Entry 7WZ7 (electron microscopy, 2.83 A resolution); this record covers chains B and E of the 5 polymer chains in the assembly.

# Chain B
Protein: Guanine nucleotide-binding protein G(I)/G(S)/G(T) subunit beta-1
Source organism: Homo sapiens
UniProt: P62873 (GBB1_HUMAN); residue numbers follow UniProt; this construct covers 2-340
Amino-acid sequence (345 residues; numbered -4 to 340; the number before each row is that of its first residue; numbers below 1 keep their minus sign (Met-4 is residue -4)):
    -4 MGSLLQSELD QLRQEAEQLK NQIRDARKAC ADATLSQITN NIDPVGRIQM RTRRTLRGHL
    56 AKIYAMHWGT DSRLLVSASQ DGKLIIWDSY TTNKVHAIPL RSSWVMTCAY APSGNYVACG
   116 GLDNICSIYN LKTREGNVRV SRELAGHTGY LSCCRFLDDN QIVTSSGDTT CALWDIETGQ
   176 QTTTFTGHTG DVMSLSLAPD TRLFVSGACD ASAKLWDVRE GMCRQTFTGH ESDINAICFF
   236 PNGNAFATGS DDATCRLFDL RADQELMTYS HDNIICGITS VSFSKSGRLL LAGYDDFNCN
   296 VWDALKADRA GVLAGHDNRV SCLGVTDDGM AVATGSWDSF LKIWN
Not modelled in the structure: -4 to 2
Differences from the reference sequence: initiating methionine (-4); expression tag (-3 to 1)
Swiss-Prot annotation at these positions:
  - modified residue: Ser2 (N-acetylserine), His266 (Phosphohistidine)
  - natural variant: Leu30 (L30F: In MRD42; uncertain significance), Arg52 (R52G: In MRD42), Gly64 (G64V: In MRD42), Asp76 (D76E: In MRD42; D76G: In MRD42), Gly77 (G77S: In MRD42), Lys78 (K78R: In MRD42), Ile80 (I80N: In MRD42; I80T: In MRD42), His91 (H91R: In MRD42; uncertain significance), Ala92 (A92T: In MRD42), Pro94 (P94S: In MRD42), Leu95 (L95P: In MRD42), Arg96 (R96L: In MRD42), 5 further natural variant entries in UniProt

# Chain E
Protein: Guanine nucleotide-binding protein G(I)/G(S)/G(O) subunit gamma-2
Source organism: Homo sapiens
UniProt: P59768 (GBG2_HUMAN); residue numbers follow UniProt; this construct covers 1-71
Amino-acid sequence (71 residues; each row starts with the number of its first residue):
     1 MASNNTASIA QARKLVEQLK MEANIDRIKV SKAAADLMAY CEAHAKEDPL LTPVPASENP
    61 FREKKFFCAI L
Not modelled in the structure: 1-5, 63-71
Swiss-Prot annotation at these positions:
  - modified residue: Ala2 (N-acetylalanine), Cys68 (Cysteine methyl ester)
  - lipidation: Cys68 (S-geranylgeranyl cysteine)

# Chain B / chain E interface
Residue-residue contacts - 87 pairs, chain B then chain E:
  Leu4(B) - Ser8(E)
  Leu4(B) - Ile9(E)  hydrophobic
  Leu4(B) - Ala12(E)  hydrophobic
  Leu7(B) - Ile9(E)
  Leu7(B) - Ala12(E)  hydrophobic
  Leu7(B) - Arg13(E)
  Leu7(B) - Val16(E)
  Arg8(B) - Gln11(E)
  Ala11(B) - Leu19(E)
  Leu14(B) - Val16(E)
  Leu14(B) - Leu19(E)  hydrophobic
  Leu14(B) - Lys20(E)
  Lys15(B) - Leu19(E)
  Ile18(B) - Leu19(E)  hydrophobic
  Ala21(B) - Arg27(E)
  Cys25(B) - Arg27(E)
  Cys25(B) - Ile28(E)
  Cys25(B) - Lys29(E)
  Cys25(B) - Val30(E)  hydrogen bond (backbone-backbone)
  Ala26(B) - Val30(E)  hydrophobic
  Asp27(B) - Lys29(E)
  Asp27(B) - Val30(E)
  Asp27(B) - Ser31(E)  hydrogen bond
  Ala28(B) - Val30(E)
  Leu30(B) - Ala34(E)  hydrophobic
  Ile33(B) - Ala34(E)  hydrophobic
  Ile33(B) - Met38(E)  hydrophobic
  Thr34(B) - Met38(E)
  Ile37(B) - Met38(E)  hydrophobic
  Ile43(B) - Leu50(E)
  Arg48(B) - Phe61(E)
  Arg48(B) - Arg62(E)
  Arg49(B) - Pro60(E)
  Arg49(B) - Phe61(E)
  Ser84(B) - Phe61(E)
  Tyr85(B) - Pro60(E)
  Tyr85(B) - Phe61(E)  hydrophobic
  Met217(B) - Met21(E)  hydrophobic
  Cys218(B) - Gln18(E)  hydrogen bond (backbone-side chain)
  Cys218(B) - Glu22(E)
  Arg219(B) - Glu22(E)
  Arg219(B) - Ile25(E)
  Gln220(B) - Glu22(E)
  Gln220(B) - Ile25(E)
  Thr221(B) - Glu22(E)  hydrogen bond
  Phe235(B) - Leu37(E)  hydrophobic
  Phe235(B) - Tyr40(E)  hydrophobic
  Phe235(B) - Cys41(E)  hydrophobic
  Pro236(B) - Tyr40(E)  hydrogen bond (backbone-side chain)
  Asn237(B) - Tyr40(E)
  Ala240(B) - Leu37(E)  hydrophobic
  Leu252(B) - Leu37(E)  hydrophobic
  Asp254(B) - Ala33(E)
  Arg256(B) - Arg27(E)
  Arg256(B) - Ile28(E)  hydrogen bond (backbone-backbone)
  Arg256(B) - Asp36(E)  salt bridge
  Ala257(B) - Ile28(E)
  Asp258(B) - Arg27(E)  salt bridge
  Leu261(B) - Val30(E)  hydrophobic
  Leu261(B) - Leu37(E)  hydrophobic
  Ser279(B) - Asp48(E)  hydrogen bond
  Ser279(B) - Leu50(E)
  Lys280(B) - Asp48(E)
  Ser281(B) - Tyr40(E)
  Ser281(B) - Cys41(E)  hydrogen bond (backbone-side chain)
  Ser281(B) - His44(E)
  Ser281(B) - Asp48(E)  hydrogen bond
  Gly282(B) - Cys41(E)  hydrogen bond (backbone-side chain)
  Arg283(B) - Cys41(E)
  Arg283(B) - Glu42(E)  salt bridge
  Arg283(B) - Leu51(E)
  Leu284(B) - Leu50(E)
  Leu300(B) - Met38(E)  hydrophobic
  Leu300(B) - Cys41(E)  hydrophobic
  Asp323(B) - Pro49(E)
  Gly324(B) - Pro49(E)
  Gly324(B) - Leu50(E)
  Met325(B) - Pro49(E)
  Met325(B) - Leu50(E)
  Met325(B) - Pro60(E)
  Met325(B) - Phe61(E)  hydrophobic
  Ala326(B) - Phe61(E)  hydrophobic
  Val327(B) - Leu50(E)  hydrophobic
  Ile338(B) - Phe61(E)  hydrophobic
  Asn340(B) - Pro49(E)
  Asn340(B) - Leu50(E)
  Asn340(B) - Asn59(E)  hydrogen bond
Also at the interface, not in a pair above, chain B (60 interface residues in all): Glu3, Glu10, Arg22, Val40, Met45, Trp63, Asn239, Gln259, Val320, Trp339
Also at the interface, not in a pair above, chain E (40 interface residues in all): Leu15, Ala23, Asp26, Glu47, Val54, Glu58

# Summary
The interface between chain B and chain E involves 60 residues on one side and 40 on the other, with 11
hydrogen bonds and 3 salt bridges. Among the polar pairs are Arg256(B)-Asp36(E), Asp258(B)-Arg27(E) and
Arg283(B)-Glu42(E).
Chain B is Guanine nucleotide-binding protein G(I)/G(S)/G(T) subunit beta-1 and chain E is Guanine
nucleotide-binding protein G(I)/G(S)/G(O) subunit gamma-2, both from Homo sapiens; the structure, GPR110/G12
complex, was determined by electron microscopy, deposited together with 7WXU, 7WXW, 7WY0 and 7X2V.
